PDB entry 1LM8 | X-ray diffraction, 1.85 A resolution | chains V and H of the 4 polymer chains in the assembly

Chain V:
Name: Von Hippel-Lindau disease tumor suppressor
From: Homo sapiens
UniProtKB: P40337 (VHL_HUMAN); numbering as in UniProt (aligned over 54-213)
Amino-acid sequence (160 residues; row label = number of the first residue in the row):
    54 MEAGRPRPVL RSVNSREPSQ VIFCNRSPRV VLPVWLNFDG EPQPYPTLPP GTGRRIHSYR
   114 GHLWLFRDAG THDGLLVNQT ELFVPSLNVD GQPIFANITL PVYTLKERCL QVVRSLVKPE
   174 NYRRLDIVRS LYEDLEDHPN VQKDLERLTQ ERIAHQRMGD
Unresolved in the structure: 54-59, 210-213
UniProt features mapped onto this chain:
  - region: Thr-157 to Val-166 (Interaction with Elongin BC complex)
  - natural variant: Leu-63 (L63P: In PCC), Arg-64 (R64P: In PCC), Ser-65 (S65A: In PCC; S65L: In VHLD; S65W: In VHLD), Val-66 to Gln-73 (deletion: In VHLD), Ser-68 (S68W: In PCC and VHLD), Glu-70 (E70K: In VHLD), Val-74 (V74G: In VHLD), Ile-75 (deletion: In VHLD), Phe-76 (F76I: In VHLD; F76L: In VHLD; F76S: In VHLD; deletion: In VHLD), Asn-78 (N78H: In VHLD; N78S: In VHLD; N78T: In VHLD), Arg-79 (R79P: In VHLD), Ser-80 (S80I: In VHLD; S80N: In PCC and VHLD; S80R: In VHLD), 64 further natural variant entries in UniProt
  - mutagenesis: Tyr-98 (Y98N: No interaction with HIF1A. No HIF1A degradation)

Chain H:
Name: Hypoxia-inducible factor 1 alpha
UniProtKB: Q16665 (HIF1A_HUMAN); residue numbers follow UniProt; this construct covers 556-575
Amino-acid sequence (20 residues; numbered 556 to 575; the number before each row is that of its first residue):
   556 DLDLEMLAPY IPMDDDFQLR
Unresolved in the structure: 556-560
Sequence notes: modified residue (564)
Modified positions: Pro-564 (4-hydroxyproline; HYP)

How chain V and chain H interact:
Contacting residue pairs - 38 pairs, chain V then chain H:
  Asn-67(V) with Met-561(H); Leu-562(H), hydrogen bond (side chain-backbone)
  Arg-69(V) with Leu-562(H)
  Ile-75(V) with Phe-572(H), hydrophobic
  Cys-77(V) with Leu-574(H)
  Asn-78(V) with Leu-574(H)
  Arg-79(V) with Leu-574(H)
  Trp-88(V) with Ala-563(H), hydrophobic; Pro-564(H)
  Phe-91(V) with Met-561(H), hydrophobic; Leu-562(H)
  Tyr-98(V) with Pro-564(H), hydrogen bond (side chain-backbone)
  Pro-99(V) with Ile-566(H), hydrophobic
  Gly-104(V) with Gln-573(H); Leu-574(H), hydrogen bond (backbone-backbone)
  Thr-105(V) with Phe-572(H); Gln-573(H); Leu-574(H)
  Gly-106(V) with Asp-571(H); Phe-572(H), hydrogen bond (backbone-backbone)
  Arg-107(V) with Asp-571(H), salt bridge; Phe-572(H)
  Arg-108(V) with Ile-566(H); Pro-567(H); Asp-569(H), salt bridge
  Ile-109(V) with Tyr-565(H); Ile-566(H), hydrophobic
  His-110(V) with Pro-564(H); Tyr-565(H), hydrogen bond (backbone-backbone); Pro-567(H)
  Ser-111(V) with Pro-564(H)
  Tyr-112(V) with Leu-562(H); Ala-563(H); Pro-564(H); Tyr-565(H)
  His-115(V) with Leu-562(H); Pro-564(H)
  Trp-117(V) with Pro-564(H)

Overview:
21 residues of chain V and 12 residues of chain H are in contact; the contacts include 5 hydrogen bonds and 2
salt bridges. Polar contacts include Arg-107(V)/Asp-571(H), Arg-108(V)/Asp-569(H) and Asn-67(V)/Leu-562(H).
UniProt lists one mutagenesis site on chain V.
Here chain V is Von Hippel-Lindau disease tumor suppressor (Homo sapiens) and chain H is Hypoxia-inducible
factor 1 alpha. Entry 1LM8 (Structure of a HIF-1a-pVHL-ElonginB-ElonginC Complex) was determined by X-ray
diffraction.
